Entry 8GUT (electron microscopy, 2.98 A resolution); this record covers chains A and R of the 5 polymer chains in the assembly.

Chain A:
Molecule: Guanine nucleotide-binding protein G(i) subunit alpha-1
Source organism: Homo sapiens
UniProt: P63096 (GNAI1_HUMAN); residues 1-354 here = UniProt positions 1-354
Amino-acid sequence (354 residues; row label = number of the first residue in the row):
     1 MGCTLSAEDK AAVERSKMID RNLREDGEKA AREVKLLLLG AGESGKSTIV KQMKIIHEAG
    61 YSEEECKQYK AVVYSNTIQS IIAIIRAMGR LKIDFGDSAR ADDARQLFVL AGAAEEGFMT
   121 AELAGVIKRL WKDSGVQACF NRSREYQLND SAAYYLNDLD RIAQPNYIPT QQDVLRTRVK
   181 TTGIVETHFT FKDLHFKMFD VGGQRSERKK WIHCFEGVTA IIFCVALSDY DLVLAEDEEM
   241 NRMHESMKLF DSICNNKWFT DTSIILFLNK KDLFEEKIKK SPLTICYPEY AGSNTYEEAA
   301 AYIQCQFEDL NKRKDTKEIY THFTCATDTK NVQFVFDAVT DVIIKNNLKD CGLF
Unresolved in the structure: 1-2, 55-181, 233-239
Swiss-Prot annotation at these positions:
  - region: Lys-35 to Thr-48 (G1 motif), Asp-173 to Thr-181 (G2 motif), Phe-196 to Arg-205 (G3 motif), Ile-265 to Asp-272 (G4 motif), Thr-324 to Thr-329 (G5 motif)
  - binding site (GTP): Glu-43 to Thr-48, Ser-151, Leu-175 to Thr-181, Asp-200 to Gln-204, Asn-269 to Asp-272, Ala-326
  - binding site (Mg(2+)): Ser-47, Thr-181
  - modified residue: Arg-178 (ADP-ribosylarginine), Gln-204 (Deamidated glutamine), Cys-351 (ADP-ribosylcysteine)
  - lipidation: Gly-2 (N-myristoyl glycine), Cys-3 (S-palmitoyl cysteine)

Chain R:
Molecule: Cannabinoid receptor 2
Source organism: Homo sapiens
UniProt: P34972 (CNR2_HUMAN); residues 21-360 here = UniProt positions 21-360
Amino-acid sequence (340 residues; each row starts with the number of its first residue):
    21 PMKDYMILSG PQKTAVAVLC TLLGLLSALE NVAVLYLILS SHQLRRKPSY LFIGSLAGAD
    81 FLASVVFACS FVNFHVFHGV DSKAVFLLKI GSVTMTFTAS VGSLLLTAID RYLCLRYPPS
   141 YKALLTRGRA LVTLGIMWVL SALVSYLPLM GWTCCPRPCS ELFPLIPNDY LLSWLLFIAF
   201 LFSGIIYTYG HVLWKAHQHV ASLSGHQDRQ VPGMARMRLD VRLAKTLGLV LAVLLICWFP
   261 VLALMAHSLA TTLSDQVKKA FAFCSMLCLI NSMVNPVIYA LRSGEIRSSA HHCLAHWKKC
   321 VRGLGSEAKE EAPRSSVTET EADGKITPWP DSRDLDLSDC
Unresolved in the structure: 228-236, 320-360
Swiss-Prot annotation at these positions:
  - modified residue: Ser-335 (Phosphoserine), Ser-336 (Phosphoserine), Thr-338 (Phosphothreonine), Ser-352 (Phosphoserine)
Cystine bridges: Cys-174/Cys-179
Residues lining bound ligands: KO8 (1-[[4-[5-fluoranyl-6-[(oxan-4-ylamino)methyl]pyridin-2-yl]phenyl]methyl]-3-(2-methylpropyl)imidazolidine-2,4-dione): Phe-87, Ser-90, Phe-91, Phe-94, Phe-106, Lys-109, Ile-110, Val-113, Thr-114, Phe-117, Phe-183, Pro-184, Ile-186, Tyr-190, Leu-191, Trp-194, Trp-258, Met-265, Phe-281, Ser-285
From the paper describing this entry:
  - binding site for KO8: Phe-87, Ser-90, Phe-94, Phe-106, Lys-109, Ile-110, Thr-114, Phe-117, Phe-183, Pro-184, Ile-186, Tyr-190, Leu-191, Trp-194, Trp-258, Met-265, Phe-281, Ser-285
  - mutagenesis - F117A: abolished signaling in response to KO8
  - mutagenesis - I110L: increased signaling in response to KO8
  - mutagenesis - I110L, L185H: unchanged binding to KO8
  - mutagenesis - I110A, V261L, S285A: unchanged signaling in response to KO8
  - mutagenesis - H95A: decreased signaling in response to KO8
  - mutagenesis - K33Q/V36I/C40S/K279T, L182I: decreased signaling in response to endocannabinoids
  - mutagenesis - L185H: unchanged signaling in response to endocannabinoids

Chain A / chain R interface:
Contacting residue pairs (44):
  Ala-31(A) with Pro-139(R)
  Arg-32(A) with Ser-140(R), hydrogen bond (side chain-backbone); Ala-143(R); Leu-144(R)
  Leu-194(A) with Pro-139(R), hydrophobic
  Thr-321(A) with Gln-227(R)
  His-322(A) with His-226(R)
  Phe-334(A) with His-226(R); Gln-227(R)
  Asp-337(A) with Ser-222(R), hydrogen bond; Leu-223(R)
  Thr-340(A) with Pro-138(R); His-219(R)
  Asp-341(A) with His-219(R), salt bridge; Leu-223(R)
  Ile-343(A) with Pro-138(R); Pro-139(R)
  Ile-344(A) with Cys-134(R); Pro-138(R), hydrophobic; His-219(R); Leu-239(R), hydrophobic
  Asn-347(A) with Cys-134(R); Pro-138(R), hydrogen bond (side chain-backbone); Tyr-141(R); Lys-142(R)
  Leu-348(A) with Cys-134(R), hydrophobic; Leu-239(R), hydrophobic; Leu-243(R), hydrophobic
  Asp-350(A) with Lys-67(R); Ser-69(R), hydrogen bond (backbone-side chain); Tyr-70(R)
  Cys-351(A) with Ser-69(R), hydrogen bond (backbone-side chain); Asp-130(R); Arg-131(R); Cys-134(R), hydrophobic
  Gly-352(A) with Tyr-70(R); Ser-303(R)
  Leu-353(A) with Arg-131(R); Leu-243(R), hydrophobic; Thr-246(R)
  Phe-354(A) with Leu-239(R), hydrophobic; Arg-242(R); Arg-302(R); Gly-304(R), hydrogen bond (backbone-backbone)
Also at the interface, not in a pair above, chain A (22 interface residues in all): Glu-28, Tyr-320, Ala-338, Lys-349
Also at the interface, not in a pair above, chain R (30 interface residues in all): Leu-135, Tyr-137, Leu-247, Tyr-299, Glu-305

Overview:
The interface between chain A and chain R involves 22 residues on one side and 30 on the other; the contacts
include 6 hydrogen bonds and 1 salt bridge. Among the polar pairs are Asp-341(A)/His-219(R),
Arg-32(A)/Ser-140(R) and Asp-337(A)/Ser-222(R). The paper reports a binding site for KO8 at Phe-87(R),
Ser-90(R) and Phe-94(R) among others; K33Q/V36I/C40S/K279T and L182I of chain R reduce signaling in response
to endocannabinoids; 9 substitutions were tested in all.
Chain A is Guanine nucleotide-binding protein G(i) subunit alpha-1 and chain R is Cannabinoid receptor 2, both
from Homo sapiens; the structure, Cryo-EM structure of LEI-CB2-Gi complex, was determined by electron
microscopy (same publication as 8GUQ, 8GUR and 8GUS).
